PDB entry 9H9H | electron microscopy, 3.80 A resolution | chains A and I of the 26 polymer chains in the assembly

[Chain A]
Molecule: 16S RNA
Organism: Escherichia coli
Sequence (1542 nucleotides; numbered 1 to 1542; the number before each row is that of its first residue):
     1 AAAUUGAAGAGUUUGAUCAUGGCUCAGAUUGAACGCUGGCGGCAGGCCUA
    51 ACACAUGCAAGUCGAACGGUAACAGGAAGAAGCUUGCUUCUUUGCUGACG
   101 AGUGGCGGACGGGUGAGUAAUGUCUGGGAAACUGCCUGAUGGAGGGGGAU
   151 AACUACUGGAAACGGUAGCUAAUACCGCAUAACGUCGCAAGACCAAAGAG
   201 GGGGACCUUCGGGCCUCUUGCCAUCGGAUGUGCCCAGAUGGGAUUAGCUA
   251 GUAGGUGGGGUAACGGCUCACCUAGGCGACGAUCCCUAGCUGGUCUGAGA
   301 GGAUGACCAGCCACACUGGAACUGAGACACGGUCCAGACUCCUACGGGAG
   351 GCAGCAGUGGGGAAUAUUGCACAAUGGGCGCAAGCCUGAUGCAGCCAUGC
   401 CGCGUGUAUGAAGAAGGCCUUCGGGUUGUAAAGUACUUUCAGCGGGGAGG
   451 AAGGGAGUAAAGUUAAUACCUUUGCUCAUUGACGUUACCCGCAGAAGAAG
   501 CACCGGCUAACUCCGUGCCAGCAGCCXCGGUAAUACGGAGGGUGCAAGCG
   551 UUAAUCGGAAUUACUGGGCGUAAAGCGCACGCAGGCGGUUUGUUAAGUCA
   601 GAUGUGAAAUCCCCGGGCUCAACCUGGGAACUGCAUCUGAUACUGGCAAG
   651 CUUGAGUCUCGUAGAGGGGGGUAGAAUUCCAGGUGUAGCGGUGAAAUGCG
   701 UAGAGAUCUGGAGGAAUACCGGUGGCGAAGGCGGCCCCCUGGACGAAGAC
   751 UGACGCUCAGGUGCGAAAGCGUGGGGAGCAAACAGGAUUAGAUACCCUGG
   801 UAGUCCACGCCGUAAACGAUGUCGACUUGGAGGUUGUGCCCUUGAGGCGU
   851 GGCUUCCGGAGCUAACGCGUUAAGUCGACCGCCUGGGGAGUACGGCCGCA
   901 AGGUUAAAACUCAAAUGAAUUGACGGGGGCCCGCACAAGCGGUGGAGCAU
   951 GUGGUUUAAUUCGAUGXAACGCGAAGAACCUUACCUGGUCUUGACAUCCA
  1001 CGGAAGUUUUCAGAGAUGAGAAUGUGCCUUCGGGAACCGUGAGACAGGUG
  1051 CUGCAUGGCUGUCGUCAGCUCGUGUUGUGAAAUGUUGGGUUAAGUCCCGC
  1101 AACGAGCGCAACCCUUAUCCUUUGUUGCCAGCGGUCCGGCCGGGAACUCA
  1151 AAGGAGACUGCCAGUGAUAAACUGGAGGAAGGUGGGGAUGACGUCAAGUC
  1201 AUCAUGGCCCUUACGACCAGGGCUACACACGUGCUACAAUGGCGCAUACA
  1251 AAGAGAAGCGACCUCGCGAGAGCAAGCGGACCUCAUAAAGUGCGUCGUAG
  1301 UCCGGAUUGGAGUCUGCAACUCGACUCCAUGAAGUCGGAAUCGCUAGUAA
  1351 UCGUGGAUCAGAAUGCCACGGUGAAUACGUUCCCGGGCCUUGUACACACC
  1401 GCCCGUXACACCAUGGGAGUGGGUUGCAAAAGAAGUAGGUAGCUUAACCU
  1451 UCGGGAGGGCGCUUACCACUUUGUGAUUCAUGACUGGGGUGAAGUCGUAA
  1501 CAAGGUAACCGUAGGGGAACCUGCGGUUGGAUCACCUCCUUA
Disordered / not traced: 1535-1542
Modified / non-standard residues: PSU (pseudouridine-5'-monophosphate) at position 516, G7M (N7-methyl-guanosine-5'-monophosphate) at position 527, 2MG (2N-methylguanosine-5'-monophosphate) at position 966, 5MC (5-methylcytidine-5'-monophosphate) at position 967, 2MG (2N-methylguanosine-5'-monophosphate) at position 1207, 4OC (4n,o2'-methylcytidine-5'-monophosphate) at position 1402, 5MC (5-methylcytidine-5'-monophosphate) at position 1407, UR3 (3-methyluridine-5'-monophoshate) at position 1498, 2MG (2N-methylguanosine-5'-monophosphate) at position 1516, MA6 (6N-dimethyladenosine-5'-monophoshate) at position 1518, MA6 (6N-dimethyladenosine-5'-monophoshate) at position 1519
Bound ions: Mg2+ site 1 near G21 (its only coordinating residue here); Mg2+ site 2: C48, U114, G115; Mg2+ site 3 near A53 (its only coordinating residue here); Mg2+ site 4: A59, U387; Mg2+ site 5 near G100 (its only coordinating residue here); Mg2+ site 6: A109, G331; Mg2+ site 7: A116, G117, G289; K+ site 1: G145, A197; Mg2+ site 8 near U150 (its only coordinating residue here); Mg2+ site 9 near A171 (its only coordinating residue here); Mg2+ site 10: A174, C175; Mg2+ site 11: U180, A195; 69 more Mg2+ sites not listed; 1 more K+ sites not listed
Ligand contacts: A1IC4 ((2S,3S)-2-[[(2S)-2-[[(2S,4S)-5-aminocarbonyloxy-4-oxidanyl-2-[[(2S,3R)-3-oxidanylpiperidin-2-yl]carbonylamino]pentanoyl]amino]-3-(1H-imidazol-4-yl)propanoyl]amino]-3-(2-chloranyl-1H-imidazol-4-yl)-3-oxidanyl-propanoic acid): U692, G693, U788, U789, G791, A792, A794, C795, U1506

[Chain I]
Molecule: Small ribosomal subunit protein uS9
Organism: Escherichia coli
UniProt: P0A7X3 (RS9_ECOLI); residue numbers follow UniProt; this construct covers 1-130
Amino-acid sequence (130 residues; each row starts with the number of its first residue):
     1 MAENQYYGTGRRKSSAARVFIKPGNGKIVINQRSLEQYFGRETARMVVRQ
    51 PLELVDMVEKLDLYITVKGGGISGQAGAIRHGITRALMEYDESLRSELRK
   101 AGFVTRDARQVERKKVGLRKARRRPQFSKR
Disordered / not traced: 1-3
Swiss-Prot annotation at these positions:
  - mutagenesis: Thr105 to Arg130 (Cold sensitive for growth at 30 degrees Celsius. 350-fold reduced affinity of the 30S subunit P site for certain tRNAs in vitro), Ser128 to Arg130 (Very cold sensitive for growth at 30 degrees Celsius. Almost no P site binding of certain tRNAs in vitro)

[Chain A / chain I interface]
Contacting residue pairs (96):
  G942(A) - Gln126(I)  base contact
  U943(A) - Gln126(I)  sugar contact
  2MG_966(A) - Arg130(I)  sugar contact
  5MC_967(A) - Phe127(I)  phosphate contact
  5MC_967(A) - Arg130(I)  sugar contact
  A968(A) - Phe127(I)  phosphate contact
  A1117(A) - Arg106(I)  hydrogen bond to the phosphate
  U1118(A) - Arg11(I)  salt bridge to the phosphate
  U1118(A) - Arg85(I)  hydrogen bond to the phosphate
  U1118(A) - Arg106(I)  salt bridge to the phosphate
  C1119(A) - Arg11(I)  salt bridge to the phosphate
  C1119(A) - Arg85(I)  salt bridge to the phosphate
  C1128(A) - Arg18(I)  hydrogen bond to the sugar
  C1129(A) - Arg18(I)  salt bridge to the phosphate
  A1130(A) - Gln5(I)  hydrogen bond to the sugar
  A1130(A) - Phe20(I)  sugar contact
  A1130(A) - Tyr64(I)  phosphate contact
  C1147(A) - Tyr7(I)  hydrogen bond to the sugar
  C1147(A) - Arg18(I)  hydrogen bond to the base
  U1148(A) - Tyr7(I)  sugar contact
  U1148(A) - Arg18(I)  sugar contact
  G1178(A) - Arg95(I)  salt bridge to the phosphate
  G1178(A) - Arg99(I)  salt bridge to the phosphate
  A1179(A) - Arg95(I)  salt bridge to the phosphate
  A1179(A) - Arg99(I)  salt bridge to the phosphate
  A1179(A) - Thr105(I)  phosphate contact
  A1179(A) - Arg106(I)  hydrogen bond to the sugar
  A1180(A) - Arg99(I)  salt bridge to the phosphate
  A1180(A) - Thr105(I)  phosphate contact
  G1187(A) - Arg113(I)  sugar contact
  G1187(A) - Lys115(I)  phosphate contact
  G1231(A) - Ser128(I)  phosphate contact
  G1231(A) - Lys129(I)  salt bridge to the phosphate
  U1232(A) - Gln126(I)  hydrogen bond to the phosphate
  U1232(A) - Ser128(I)  phosphate contact
  U1232(A) - Lys129(I)  salt bridge to the phosphate
  G1233(A) - Arg119(I)  sugar contact
  G1233(A) - Gln126(I)  phosphate contact
  A1248(A) - Arg33(I)  phosphate contact
  A1248(A) - Tyr38(I)  sugar contact
  C1249(A) - Tyr38(I)  sugar contact
  C1249(A) - Gly70(I)  hydrogen bond to the sugar
  C1249(A) - Gly71(I)  sugar contact
  C1249(A) - Gln75(I)  hydrogen bond to the sugar
  A1250(A) - Ser14(I)  sugar contact
  A1250(A) - Lys68(I)  phosphate contact
  A1250(A) - Gly69(I)  hydrogen bond to the phosphate
  A1250(A) - Gly70(I)  sugar contact
  A1251(A) - Lys68(I)  phosphate contact
  U1291(A) - Gly40(I)  sugar contact
  U1291(A) - Arg41(I)  salt bridge to the phosphate
  G1292(A) - Arg41(I)  salt bridge to the phosphate
  U1341(A) - Lys129(I)  sugar contact
  C1342(A) - Gln126(I)  sugar contact
  G1343(A) - Arg123(I)  sugar contact
  G1343(A) - Arg124(I)  sugar contact
  C1344(A) - Arg122(I)  sugar contact
  G1347(A) - Arg12(I)  hydrogen bond to the base
  G1347(A) - Lys13(I)  base contact
  G1347(A) - Arg109(I)  base contact
  G1347(A) - Gln110(I)  sugar contact
  G1347(A) - Val111(I)  sugar contact
  G1347(A) - Glu112(I)  phosphate contact
  U1348(A) - Val111(I)  phosphate contact
  U1348(A) - Glu112(I)  phosphate contact
  U1348(A) - Ala121(I)  phosphate contact
  U1348(A) - Arg122(I)  sugar contact
  A1349(A) - Lys120(I)  salt bridge to the phosphate
  A1349(A) - Ala121(I)  phosphate contact
  A1349(A) - Arg123(I)  phosphate contact
  A1350(A) - Lys120(I)  salt bridge to the phosphate
  A1350(A) - Arg123(I)  salt bridge to the phosphate
  U1351(A) - Lys120(I)  hydrogen bond to the base
  C1366(A) - Arg119(I)  salt bridge to the phosphate
  C1367(A) - Lys114(I)  salt bridge to the phosphate
  C1367(A) - Gly117(I)  hydrogen bond to the phosphate
  A1368(A) - Lys114(I)  salt bridge to the phosphate
  A1368(A) - Lys115(I)  phosphate contact
  A1368(A) - Val116(I)  phosphate contact
  C1369(A) - Arg113(I)  phosphate contact
  C1369(A) - Lys114(I)  hydrogen bond to the phosphate
  G1370(A) - Ser14(I)  hydrogen bond to the phosphate
  G1370(A) - Gln110(I)  phosphate contact
  G1370(A) - Val111(I)  phosphate contact
  G1371(A) - Lys13(I)  salt bridge to the phosphate
  G1371(A) - Ser14(I)  hydrogen bond to the phosphate
  G1371(A) - Gly70(I)  sugar contact
  G1371(A) - Gly71(I)  hydrogen bond to the phosphate
  G1371(A) - Val111(I)  phosphate contact
  U1372(A) - Lys13(I)  salt bridge to the phosphate
  U1372(A) - Gly71(I)  phosphate contact
  U1372(A) - Ile72(I)  phosphate contact
  U1372(A) - Ser73(I)  hydrogen bond to the phosphate
  U1372(A) - Gly74(I)  hydrogen bond to the phosphate
  G1373(A) - Lys13(I)  base contact
  G1373(A) - Ser73(I)  hydrogen bond to the phosphate
Interface residues without a listed pair, chain A (52 interface residues in all): G1131, C1149, G1186, C1234, A1289, G1290, U1345, A1346, G1365
Interface residues without a listed pair, chain I (51 interface residues in all): Thr9, Ala16, Lys22, Val104, Pro125

[Summary]
Chain A and chain I form an interface of 52 and 51 residues respectively; the contacts include 21 hydrogen
bonds and 22 salt bridges. Polar pairs include C1147(A)-Arg18(I), G1347(A)-Arg12(I) and U1351(A)-Lys120(I).
Chain A binds compound A1IC4. UniProt lists 3 mutagenesis sites on chain I.
Chain A is 16S RNA and chain I is Small ribosomal subunit protein uS9, both from Escherichia coli; the
structure, Complex 1 30S-IF1-IF2-IF3-GE81112, was determined by electron microscopy, deposited together with
9H8G, 9H9I, 9H9J, 9H9K, 9H9L, 9H9M and 9H9N.
